PDB entry 5IFF | X-ray diffraction, 1.90 A resolution | chains A and C of the 3 polymer chains in the assembly

Chain A:
Protein: Uncharacterized protein
Organism: Pyrococcus abyssi
Reference sequence: Q9V2B6 (Q9V2B6_PYRAB); numbering as in UniProt (aligned over 8-226)
Chain sequence (220 residues; numbered 7 to 226; the number before each row is that of its first residue):
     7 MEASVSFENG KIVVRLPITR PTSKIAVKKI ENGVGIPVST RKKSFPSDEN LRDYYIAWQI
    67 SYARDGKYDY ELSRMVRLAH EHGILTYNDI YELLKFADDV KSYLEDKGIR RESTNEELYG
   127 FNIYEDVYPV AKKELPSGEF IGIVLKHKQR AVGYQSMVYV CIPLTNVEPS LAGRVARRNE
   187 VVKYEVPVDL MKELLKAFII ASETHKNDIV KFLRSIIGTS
Disordered / not traced: 7, 224-226
Sequence notes: initiating methionine (7); engineered mutation Ala32 (Arg in Q9V2B6), Ala63 (Glu in Q9V2B6)
What the authors report for this chain:
  - contacts within the chain: Arg70-Asp71
  - binding site for the 20-nt DNA strand (chain C): Thr25, Arg26, Ser29, Lys30, Ser45, Thr46, Arg47, Lys48, Lys49, Ser50, Gln155, Arg156, Ala157, Val158, Arg184, Asn185
  - mutagenesis - Y68F/R70D, Y68F/R70D/D71R: unchanged binding to nonspecific dsDNA
  - mutagenesis - R26A/Y68F, Y68F/R70D, Y68F/D71R, Y68F/R70D/D71R: decreased catalytic activity on 3000 bp dsDNA
  - mutagenesis - R26A/Y68F, Y68F/D71R: decreased catalytic activity on 24 bp dsDNA
  - mutagenesis - Y68F/R70D: increased catalytic activity on 24 bp dsDNA
  - mutagenesis - R26A/Y68F, Y68F/R70D, Y68F/D71R: decreased catalytic activity on 500 bp

Chain C:
Molecule: 20-nt DNA strand
Sequence (20 nucleotides; row label = number of the first residue in the row):
     1 GCACTAGTTC GAACTAGTGC

Interface between chain A and chain C:
Residue-residue contacts (8; chain A residue first):
  Arg26(A) with DA13(C), phosphate contact; DC14(C), salt bridge to the phosphate
  Thr28(A) with DA12(C), phosphate contact; DA13(C), phosphate contact
  Ser29(A) with DG11(C), hydrogen bond to the phosphate; DA12(C), hydrogen bond to the phosphate
  Lys30(A) with DA12(C), phosphate contact
  Gln155(A) with DC10(C), sugar contact
Interface residues without a listed pair, chain C (6 interface residues in all): DT9

In short:
Chain A and chain C form an interface of 5 and 6 residues respectively, with 2 hydrogen bonds and 1 salt
bridge. Among the polar pairs are Ser29(A)-DG11(C), Ser29(A)-DA12(C) and Arg26(A)-DC14(C). From the paper: a
binding site for the 20-nt DNA strand (chain C) at Thr25(A), Arg26(A) and Ser29(A) among others; R26A/Y68F,
Y68F/R70D and Y68F/D71R of chain A, among others, reduce catalytic activity on 3000 bp dsDNA.
Here chain A is Uncharacterized protein (Pyrococcus abyssi) and chain C is a 20-nt DNA strand. Entry 5IFF
(Crystal structure of R.PabI-nonspecific DNA complex) was determined by X-ray diffraction.
